Entry 2W0C (X-ray diffraction, 7.00 A resolution (low resolution: residue-level contacts below are approximate; hydrogen-bond / salt-bridge calls are withheld)); this record covers chains H and S of the 16 polymer chains in the assembly.

== Chain H ==
Name: Major capsid protein P2
From: Pseudoalteromonas phage PM2
UniProt: P15794 (CAPSD_BPPM2); residues 1-269 here = UniProt positions 1-269
Sequence (269 residues; numbered 1 to 269; the number before each row is that of its first residue):
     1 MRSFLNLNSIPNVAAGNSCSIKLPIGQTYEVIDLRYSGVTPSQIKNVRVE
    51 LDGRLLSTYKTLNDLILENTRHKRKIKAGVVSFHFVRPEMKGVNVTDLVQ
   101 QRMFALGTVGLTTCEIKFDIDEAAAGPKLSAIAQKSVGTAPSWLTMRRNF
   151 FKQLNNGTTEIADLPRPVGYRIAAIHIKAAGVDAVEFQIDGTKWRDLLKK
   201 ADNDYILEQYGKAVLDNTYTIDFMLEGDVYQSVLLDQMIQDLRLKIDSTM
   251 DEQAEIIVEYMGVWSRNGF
Bound ions: Ca2+: Met-103, Ala-105, Pro-141, Trp-143

== Chain S ==
Name: Protein P3
From: Pseudoalteromonas phage PM2
UniProt: Q9XJR6 (P3_BPPM2); residues 1-104 here = UniProt positions 1-104
Sequence (104 residues; row label = number of the first residue in the row):
     1 MNTSVPTSVPTNQSVWGNVSTGLDALISGWARVEQIKAAKASTGQGRVEQ
    51 AMTPELDNGAAVVVEAPKKAAQPSETLVFGVPQKTLLLGFGGLLVLGLVM
   101 RGNK
Unresolved in the structure: 1-20

== Chain H / chain S interface ==
Contacting residue pairs (23):
  Val-93(H) / Ala-38(S)
  Asn-94(H) / Gln-35(S)
  Asn-94(H) / Ala-38(S)
  Arg-171(H) / Ala-41(S)
  Arg-171(H) / Ser-42(S)
  Arg-171(H) / Thr-43(S)
  Arg-171(H) / Arg-47(S)
  Thr-192(H) / Ala-51(S)
  Trp-194(H) / Arg-47(S)
  Tyr-230(H) / Ala-41(S)
  Tyr-230(H) / Ser-42(S)
  Tyr-230(H) / Arg-47(S)
  Gln-231(H) / Ala-41(S)
  Gln-231(H) / Arg-47(S)
  Ser-232(H) / Arg-47(S)
  Val-233(H) / Arg-47(S)
  Leu-234(H) / Ser-42(S)
  Leu-234(H) / Thr-43(S)
  Leu-234(H) / Gly-44(S)
  Leu-234(H) / Arg-47(S)
  Asp-236(H) / Gly-44(S)
  Asp-236(H) / Gln-45(S)
  Met-238(H) / Val-48(S)

== In short ==
Chain H and chain S form an interface of 12 and 10 residues respectively. Met-103(H), Ala-105(H), Pro-141(H)
and Trp-143(H) coordinate Ca2+.
Here chain H is Major capsid protein P2 and chain S is Protein P3, both from Pseudoalteromonas phage PM2.
Entry 2W0C (X-ray structure of the entire lipid-containing bacteriophage PM2) was determined by X-ray
diffraction (same publication as 2VVD, 2VVE and 2VVF).
